PDB entry 6RE6 | electron microscopy, 3.40 A resolution | chains 2 and 4 of the 31 polymer chains in the assembly

== Chain 2 ==
Name: ASA-2: Polytomella F-ATP synthase associated subunit 2
Source organism: Polytomella sp. Pringsheim 198.80
Notes: engineered mutation(s): P165F, N167S
Amino-acid sequence (441 residues; numbered 5 to 445; the number before each row is that of its first residue):
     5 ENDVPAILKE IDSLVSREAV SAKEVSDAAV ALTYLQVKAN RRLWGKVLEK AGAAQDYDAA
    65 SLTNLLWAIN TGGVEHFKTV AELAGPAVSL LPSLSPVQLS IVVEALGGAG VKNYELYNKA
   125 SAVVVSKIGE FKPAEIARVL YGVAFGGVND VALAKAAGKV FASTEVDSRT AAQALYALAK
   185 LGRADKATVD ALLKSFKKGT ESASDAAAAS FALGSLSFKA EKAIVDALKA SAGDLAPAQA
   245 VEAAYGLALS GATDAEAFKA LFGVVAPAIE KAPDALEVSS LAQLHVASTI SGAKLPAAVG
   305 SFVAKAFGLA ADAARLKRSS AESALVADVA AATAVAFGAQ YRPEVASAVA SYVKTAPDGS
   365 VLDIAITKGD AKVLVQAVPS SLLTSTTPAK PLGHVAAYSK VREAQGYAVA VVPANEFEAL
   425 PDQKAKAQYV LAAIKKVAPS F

== Chain 4 ==
Name: Mitochondrial ATP synthase associated protein ASA4
Source organism: Polytomella sp. Pringsheim 198.80
Reference sequence: D7NIZ2 (D7NIZ2_9CHLO); numbering as in UniProt (aligned over 1-294)
Amino-acid sequence (294 residues; numbered 1 to 294; the number before each row is that of its first residue):
     1 ATEPAVSKKE VLYFLSSKDA ESSTAVKSYL KSLYAGAQVE ATETDASELI AQLEKKYLSA
    61 QVVEPGVHNI ALPLGESGSA PVKRYAAELF NLGAQAGFEC PFIEVSKKFG QETATSETVK
   121 DVLNKTKSYV SADYNAALNE VLSSVEAEIN GPVLFDGKTE GFKKFAAKAK AVAVSRGLPA
   181 DTILAYCAGS ANEDAADKVS KEFFTWFESA YTADAAAEVK AIEAEAASIL DRHLAKPVAQ
   241 IRKEQASAYA SLLKRAETAK GAKWAEKYLE DVKAVQWFDA SVAEAPASGP KVAA
Unresolved in the structure: 1-4

== Chain 2 / chain 4 interface ==
Contacting residue pairs (67):
  F81(2) - A87(4)  hydrophobic
  F81(2) - E88(4)
  K82(2) - A71(4)
  K82(2) - R84(4)
  A85(2) - R84(4)
  E86(2) - P81(4)
  G89(2) - A80(4)
  K116(2) - A87(4)
  K116(2) - F90(4)
  K116(2) - Y211(4)  hydrogen bond (backbone-side chain)
  N117(2) - K83(4)
  N117(2) - E208(4)
  Y118(2) - F204(4)  hydrophobic
  Y118(2) - E208(4)  hydrogen bond (backbone-side chain)
  E119(2) - K83(4)  salt bridge
  E119(2) - E208(4)  hydrogen bond (backbone-side chain)
  N122(2) - K201(4)  hydrogen bond
  N122(2) - T205(4)  hydrogen bond
  N153(2) - D197(4)
  D154(2) - D197(4)
  D154(2) - K201(4)
  V155(2) - D197(4)  hydrogen bond (backbone-side chain)
  A156(2) - D197(4)
  K159(2) - E193(4)  salt bridge
  K159(2) - D194(4)  salt bridge
  E274(2) - Y34(4)  hydrogen bond
  P277(2) - Y34(4)  hydrophobic
  D278(2) - K27(4)
  D278(2) - K31(4)
  V282(2) - L15(4)  hydrophobic
  V282(2) - L30(4)  hydrophobic
  L285(2) - L30(4)  hydrophobic
  A302(2) - Y34(4)
  V303(2) - Y34(4)
  F306(2) - L30(4)
  F306(2) - L33(4)
  F306(2) - Y34(4)  hydrophobic
  K309(2) - L33(4)  hydrogen bond (side chain-backbone)
  K309(2) - G36(4)
  K309(2) - A37(4)  hydrogen bond (side chain-backbone)
  L313(2) - K8(4)
  L313(2) - L12(4)
  L313(2) - L15(4)
  L313(2) - Y29(4)  hydrophobic
  L313(2) - L33(4)  hydrophobic
  L313(2) - V39(4)  hydrophobic
  D316(2) - K8(4)  salt bridge
  D316(2) - L12(4)
  D316(2) - T42(4)  hydrogen bond
  A317(2) - L12(4)
  A317(2) - L15(4)  hydrophobic
  L320(2) - K9(4)
  L320(2) - L12(4)  hydrophobic
  L320(2) - Y13(4)
  L320(2) - K55(4)
  K321(2) - Y13(4)  hydrogen bond (side chain-backbone)
  K321(2) - S16(4)
  K321(2) - Q95(4)  hydrogen bond (side chain-backbone)
  S323(2) - E99(4)
  S324(2) - E99(4)
  S324(2) - K107(4)
  V357(2) - T44(4)
  D362(2) - V39(4)
  G363(2) - T42(4)  hydrogen bond (backbone-side chain)
  V365(2) - T42(4)
  V365(2) - T44(4)
  T391(2) - E193(4)
Interface residues without a listed pair, chain 2 (45 interface residues in all): R46, A88, S125, I273, E281, A314, R322, T359, S364
Interface residues without a listed pair, chain 4 (43 interface residues in all): V26, Q38, A41, E76, G97, S288

== In short ==
45 residues of chain 2 face 43 of chain 4 across their interface; the contacts include 13 hydrogen bonds and 4
salt bridges. Polar contacts include E119(2)-K83(4), K159(2)-E193(4) and K159(2)-D194(4).
Here chain 2 is ASA-2: Polytomella F-ATP synthase associated subunit 2 and chain 4 is Mitochondrial ATP
synthase associated protein ASA4, both from Polytomella sp. Pringsheim 198.80. Entry 6RE6 (Cryo-EM structure
of Polytomella F-ATP synthase, Rotary substate 2C, monomer-masked refinement) was determined by electron
microscopy together with 6RD4, 6RD5, 6RD6, 6RD7, 6RD8, 6RD9 and 46 further entries from the same study.
